4IZB - chains A and B; structure by X-ray diffraction, 1.50 A resolution.

# Chain A (and B)
Protein: Enoyl-CoA hydratase/isomerase family protein
Organism: Ruegeria pomeroyi
Notes: chain B of this document is another copy of the same molecule, construct and numbering; everything in this record applies to it too
Reference sequence: Q5LLW6 (Q5LLW6_RUEPO); numbering as in UniProt (aligned over 1-267)
Sequence (275 residues; each row starts with the number of its first residue):
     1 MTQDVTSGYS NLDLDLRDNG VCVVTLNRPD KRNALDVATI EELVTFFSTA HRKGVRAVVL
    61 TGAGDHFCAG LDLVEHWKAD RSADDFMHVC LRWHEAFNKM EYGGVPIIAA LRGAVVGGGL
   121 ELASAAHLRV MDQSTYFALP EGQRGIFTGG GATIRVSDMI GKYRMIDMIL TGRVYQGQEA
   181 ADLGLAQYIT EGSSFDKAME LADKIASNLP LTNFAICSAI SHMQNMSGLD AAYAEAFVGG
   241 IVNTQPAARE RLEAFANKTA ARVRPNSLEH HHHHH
Not modelled in the structure: 1-3, 249-275 (chain B: 1, 252-275)
Differences from the reference sequence: expression tag (268-275)
Reported in the primary citation:
  - catalytic residues: Glu121, Glu141 (proposed by the authors, not directly observed)
  - mutagenesis - E121A, E121A/E141A: abolished catalytic activity
  - mutagenesis - E141A (88,000-fold): decreased catalytic activity
  - mutagenesis - E141A: abolished catalytic activity (hydrolysis)

# Chain A / chain B interface
Pairs across the interface (21; chain A residue first):
  Glu41(A) - Arg52(B)  salt bridge
  His51(A) - His88(B)
  Arg52(A) - Glu41(B)  salt bridge
  Arg52(A) - Arg92(B)
  Ala83(A) - Ile241(B)
  Asp84(A) - Leu211(B)
  Asp84(A) - Ile241(B)
  Met87(A) - Ile241(B)  hydrophobic
  His88(A) - His51(B)
  His88(A) - Phe214(B)
  Leu91(A) - Phe214(B)  hydrophobic
  Arg92(A) - Arg52(B)
  Glu95(A) - Lys99(B)  salt bridge
  Lys99(A) - Glu95(B)  salt bridge
  Lys99(A) - Lys99(B)
  Leu211(A) - Asp84(B)
  Phe214(A) - His88(B)
  Phe214(A) - Leu91(B)  hydrophobic
  Ile241(A) - Ala83(B)
  Ile241(A) - Asp84(B)
  Ile241(A) - Met87(B)  hydrophobic

# Overview
The chain A/chain B interface involves 14 residues from each chain, with 4 salt bridges. Polar contacts
include Glu41(A)-Arg52(B) and Glu95(A)-Lys99(B). The paper reports catalytic residues Glu121(A) and Glu141(A);
E121A and E121A/E141A of chain A abolish catalytic activity.
Both chains are Enoyl-CoA hydratase/isomerase family protein (Ruegeria pomeroyi). Entry 4IZB (Crystal
structure of DmdD, a crotonase superfamily enzyme that catalyzes the hydration and hydrolysis of
methylthioacryloyl-CoA) was determined by X-ray diffraction, deposited together with 4IZC and 4IZD.
